7ZD1 - chains A and B of the 4 polymer chains in the assembly; structure by X-ray diffraction, 1.56 A resolution.

# Chain A (and B)
Name: Adenosylhomocysteinase
Organism: Pseudomonas aeruginosa PAO1
Notes: EC 3.3.1.1; chain B of this document is another copy of the same molecule, construct and numbering; everything in this record applies to it too
Reference sequence: Q9I685 (SAHH_PSEAE); numbering as in UniProt (aligned over 1-469)
Amino-acid sequence (472 residues; numbered -2 to 469; the number before each row is that of its first residue; numbers below 1 keep their minus sign (Ser-2 is residue -2)):
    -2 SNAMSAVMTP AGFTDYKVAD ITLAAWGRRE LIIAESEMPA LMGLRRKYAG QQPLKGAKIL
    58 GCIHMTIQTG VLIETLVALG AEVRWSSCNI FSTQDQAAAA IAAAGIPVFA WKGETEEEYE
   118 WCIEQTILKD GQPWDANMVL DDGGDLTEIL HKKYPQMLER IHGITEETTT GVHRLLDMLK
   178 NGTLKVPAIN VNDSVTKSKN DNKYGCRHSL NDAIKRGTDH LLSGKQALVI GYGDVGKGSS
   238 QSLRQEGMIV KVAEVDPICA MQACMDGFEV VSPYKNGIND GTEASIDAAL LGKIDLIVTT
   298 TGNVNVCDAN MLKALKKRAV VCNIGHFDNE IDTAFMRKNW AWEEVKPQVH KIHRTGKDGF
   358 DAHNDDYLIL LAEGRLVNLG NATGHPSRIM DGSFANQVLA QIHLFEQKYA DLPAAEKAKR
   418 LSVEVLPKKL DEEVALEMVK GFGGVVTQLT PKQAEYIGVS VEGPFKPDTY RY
Disordered / not traced: -2 to 8 (chain B: -2 to 9)
Differences from the reference sequence: expression tag (-2 to 0)
Ion coordination: Hg2+ site 1: Cys59, Cys85, Asp139; K+: Gln65, Thr380, His382; Hg2+ site 2: Cys85, Asp139; Hg2+ site 3 near Glu111 (its only coordinating residue here); Hg2+ site 4: His170 (shared with 1 residue of chain D); Hg2+ site 5: Tyr453 (shared with 2 residues of chain D)
Ligand contacts:
  - adenosine (ADN): Ile60, His61, Thr63, Gln65, Thr66, Asp139, Glu164, Thr165, Lys194, Asp198, His323, Leu373, Asn375, Leu376, Thr380, Gly381, His382, Met387, Phe391
  - 1,4-butanediol (BU1): Lys14, Val15, Ala16, Trp108, Glu115
  - NAD (nicotinamide-adenine-dinucleotide), molecule 1: Thr165, Thr166, Thr167, Lys194, Asp198, Asn199, Cys203, Ile227, Gly228, Tyr229, Gly230, Asp231, Val232, Gly233, Ala250, Glu251, Val252, Asp253, Cys256, Thr297, Thr298, Gly299, Asn300, Val303, Ile321, Gly322, His323, Leu373, Asn375, Leu376, His382
  - NAD, molecule 2: Leu446, Gln450, Ile454, Lys463, Tyr467
Curated features (UniProtKB/Swiss-Prot):
  - binding site (substrate): Thr63, Asp139, Glu164, Lys194, Asp198
  - binding site (NAD(+)): Thr165 to Thr167, Asn199, Gly228 to Gly233, Glu251, Asn300, Ile321 to His323, Asn375

# How chain A and chain B interact
Pairs across the interface (73):
  Trp23(A) - Val342(B)
  Trp23(A) - Lys343(B)
  Arg26(A) - Glu340(B)
  Arg26(A) - Glu341(B)  hydrogen bond (side chain-backbone)
  Arg26(A) - Val342(B)  hydrogen bond (side chain-backbone)
  Glu27(A) - Lys343(B)
  Ile29(A) - Ala359(B)
  Ile29(A) - His360(B)
  Ile30(A) - His217(B)
  Ile30(A) - Val342(B)  hydrophobic
  Ser33(A) - Arg315(B)
  Ser33(A) - Tyr364(B)
  Glu34(A) - His217(B)  salt bridge
  Glu34(A) - Lys222(B)  salt bridge
  Arg204(A) - Ser220(B)
  Arg204(A) - Gln242(B)  hydrogen bond (side chain-backbone)
  Arg204(A) - Glu243(B)
  Arg204(A) - Gly244(B)
  His205(A) - Lys212(B)  hydrogen bond (backbone-side chain)
  His205(A) - His217(B)
  His205(A) - Leu218(B)
  Asn208(A) - Lys212(B)  hydrogen bond
  Asn208(A) - Glu243(B)
  Asp209(A) - Lys212(B)
  Lys212(A) - His205(B)  hydrogen bond (side chain-backbone)
  Lys212(A) - Asn208(B)  hydrogen bond
  Lys212(A) - Asp209(B)
  Lys212(A) - Arg213(B)  hydrogen bond (backbone-side chain)
  Arg213(A) - Lys212(B)  hydrogen bond (side chain-backbone)
  Arg213(A) - Arg213(B)
  Arg213(A) - Asp216(B)  salt bridge
  Asp216(A) - Arg213(B)  salt bridge
  Asp216(A) - Thr380(B)  hydrogen bond
  Asp216(A) - Pro383(B)
  His217(A) - Ile30(B)
  His217(A) - Glu34(B)  salt bridge
  His217(A) - His205(B)
  Leu218(A) - His205(B)
  Leu218(A) - Pro383(B)
  Leu218(A) - Arg385(B)
  Leu218(A) - Ile386(B)  hydrophobic
  Leu218(A) - Phe439(B)  hydrophobic
  Ser220(A) - Arg204(B)
  Ser220(A) - Phe439(B)
  Gly221(A) - Phe439(B)
  Lys222(A) - Glu34(B)  salt bridge
  Lys222(A) - Arg385(B)
  Gln242(A) - Arg204(B)  hydrogen bond (backbone-side chain)
  Gln242(A) - Gln242(B)  hydrogen bond (side chain-backbone)
  Gln242(A) - Glu243(B)  hydrogen bond
  Glu243(A) - Arg204(B)
  Glu243(A) - Asn208(B)  hydrogen bond
  Glu243(A) - Gln242(B)  hydrogen bond
  Gly244(A) - Arg204(B)
  Arg315(A) - Ser33(B)
  Glu340(A) - Arg26(B)
  Glu341(A) - Arg26(B)  hydrogen bond (backbone-side chain)
  Val342(A) - Trp23(B)
  Val342(A) - Arg26(B)  hydrogen bond (backbone-side chain)
  Lys343(A) - Trp23(B)
  Lys343(A) - Glu27(B)
  Ala359(A) - Ile29(B)
  His360(A) - Ile29(B)
  Tyr364(A) - Ser33(B)
  Thr380(A) - Asp216(B)  hydrogen bond
  Pro383(A) - Asp216(B)
  Pro383(A) - Leu218(B)
  Arg385(A) - Leu218(B)
  Arg385(A) - Lys222(B)
  Ile386(A) - Leu218(B)  hydrophobic
  Phe439(A) - Leu218(B)  hydrophobic
  Phe439(A) - Ser220(B)
  Phe439(A) - Gly221(B)
Other interface residues (no listed pair), chain A (39 interface residues in all): Glu32, Leu219, Lys348, Ser384
Other interface residues (no listed pair), chain B (40 interface residues in all): Glu32, Leu219, Lys348, Ile366, Ser384

# Summary
39 residues of chain A and 40 residues of chain B are in contact; the contacts include 18 hydrogen bonds and 6
salt bridges. Polar pairs include Glu34(A)-His217(B), Glu34(A)-Lys222(B) and Arg213(A)-Asp216(B). Ligands of
chain A: NAD, adenosine and 1,4-butanediol.
Chain A and chain B are both Adenosylhomocysteinase (Pseudomonas aeruginosa PAO1); the structure, Crystal
structure of Pseudomonas aeruginosa S-adenosyl-L-homocysteine hydrolase inhibited by Hg2+ ions, was determined
by X-ray diffraction together with 7ZD0, 7ZD2, 7ZD3 and 7ZD4 from the same study.
